PDB entry 5NET | electron microscopy, 8.60 A resolution (very low resolution: no residue pairs are listed; an interface is given only as per-side residue counts) | chains 2 and 4 of the 6 polymer chains in the assembly

Chain 2:
Name: O1 Manisa VP2
From: Foot-and-mouth disease virus
Reference sequence: Q6PMW3 (Q6PMW3_9PICO); residues 1-218 here correspond to UniProt positions 287-504 (UniProt number = residue number + 286)
Amino-acid sequence (218 residues; numbered 1 to 218; the number before each row is that of its first residue):
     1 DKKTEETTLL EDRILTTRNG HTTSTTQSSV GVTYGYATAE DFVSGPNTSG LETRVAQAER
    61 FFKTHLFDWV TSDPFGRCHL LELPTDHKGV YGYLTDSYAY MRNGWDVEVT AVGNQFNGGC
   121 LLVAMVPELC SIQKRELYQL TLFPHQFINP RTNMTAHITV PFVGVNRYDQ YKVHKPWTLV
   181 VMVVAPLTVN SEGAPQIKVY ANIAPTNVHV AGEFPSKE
Not modelled in the structure: 1-11
Construct notes: conflict Y93 (Ser379 in Q6PMW3)

Chain 4:
Name: O1 Manisa VP4
From: Foot-and-mouth disease virus
Reference sequence: E1ACS1 (E1ACS1_9PICO); residues 1-85 here correspond to UniProt positions 202-286 (UniProt number = residue number + 201)
Amino-acid sequence (85 residues; row label = number of the first residue in the row):
     1 GAGQSSPATG SQNQSGNTGS IINNYYMQQY QNSMDTQLGD NATSGGSNEG STDTTSTHTT
    61 NTQNNDWFSK LASSAFSGLF GALLA
Not modelled in the structure: 1-14, 40-65

Interface between chain 2 and chain 4:
At this resolution (9 A) residue pairs are not listed: 9 residues of chain 2 and 4 of chain 4 lie at the interface.

In short:
9 residues of chain 2 face 4 of chain 4 across their interface.
Chain 2 is O1 Manisa VP2 and chain 4 is O1 Manisa VP4, both from Foot-and-mouth disease virus; the structure,
Localised Reconstruction of Integrin alpha V beta 6 bound to Foot and Mouth Disease Virus O1 ..., was
determined by electron microscopy (same publication as 5NE4, 5NED, 5NEJ, 5NEM and 5NER).
